Entry 7T4P (electron microscopy, 3.62 A resolution); this record covers chains C and F of the 9 polymer chains in the assembly.

== Chain C ==
Name: Ammonia monooxygenase/methane monooxygenase, subunit C family protein
From: Methylococcus capsulatus str. Bath
Notes: EC 1.14.13.25
UniProt: Q603F1 (Q603F1_METCA); residues 30-289 here correspond to UniProt positions 1-260 (UniProt number = residue number - 29)
Amino-acid sequence (260 residues; numbered 30 to 289; the number before each row is that of its first residue):
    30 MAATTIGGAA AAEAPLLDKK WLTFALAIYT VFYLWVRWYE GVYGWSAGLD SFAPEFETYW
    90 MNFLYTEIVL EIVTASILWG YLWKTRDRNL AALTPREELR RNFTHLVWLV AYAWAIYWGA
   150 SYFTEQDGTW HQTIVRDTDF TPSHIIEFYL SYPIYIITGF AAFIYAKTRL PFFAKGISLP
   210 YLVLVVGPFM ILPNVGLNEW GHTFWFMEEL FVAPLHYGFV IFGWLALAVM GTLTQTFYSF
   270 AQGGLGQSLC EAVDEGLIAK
Not modelled in the structure: 30-44, 281-289
Bound ions: Cu ion: N227, H245
Small-molecule neighbours:
  - 1,2-dihexanoyl-sn-glycero-3-phosphocholine (HXG): L63, R66, W67, W143, Y146, W147, Y151
  - 1,2-didecanoyl-sn-glycero-3-phosphocholine (P1O), molecule 1: W50, F53, A54, I57, Y58, T103, L107, Y110, L111, T114, R130, T133, V136, W137, A140, I183, I186, T187, Y194, R198
  - 1,2-didecanoyl-sn-glycero-3-phosphocholine (P1O), molecule 2: S105, W108, G109, W112, F189, F192, I193, K196, I206, L211, F218
  - 1,2-didecanoyl-sn-glycero-3-phosphocholine (P1O), molecule 3: L208, L211, V212, V215, M219, L254
  - diundecyl phosphatidyl choline (PLC), molecule 1: V60, F61, W64, W67, Y68, Y72, T87, Y88, N91, F92, T95, E96, L99, E100, T103, L179, I183, I186
  - diundecyl phosphatidyl choline (PLC), molecule 2: S80, F81, F85, E86, M90, L93, Y94, I97, V98, T167, D168, F169, Y178, L221, P222, G225
  - diundecyl phosphatidyl choline (PLC), molecule 3: I97, E100, I101, F169, Y178, P182, L221
  - diundecyl phosphatidyl choline (PLC), molecule 4: L226, W229, F233, W234, F235, M236, P243, G247
  - diundecyl phosphatidyl choline (PLC), molecule 5: F235, E237, L239, V241, A242, Y246, W253
From the paper describing this entry:
  - Cu ion coordination: N227, H245

== Chain F ==
Name: Particulate methane monooxygenase beta subunit
From: Methylococcus capsulatus str. Bath
Notes: EC 1.14.18.3
UniProt: Q607G3 (PMOA_METCA); numbering as in UniProt (aligned over 1-247)
Amino-acid sequence (247 residues; row label = number of the first residue in the row):
     1 MSAAQSAVRS HAEAVQVSRT IDWMALFVVF FVIVGSYHIH AMLTMGDWDF WSDWKDRRLW
    61 VTVTPIVLVT FPAAVQSYLW ERYRLPWGAT VCVLGLLLGE WINRYFNFWG WTYFPINFVF
   121 PASLVPGAII LDTVLMLSGS YLFTAIVGAM GWGLIFYPGN WPIIAPLHVP VEYNGMLMSI
   181 ADIQGYNYVR TGTPEYIRMV EKGTLRTFGK DVAPVSAFFS AFMSILIYFM WHFIGRWFSN
   241 ERFLQST
Not modelled in the structure: 1-6
Small-molecule neighbours:
  - 1,2-didecanoyl-sn-glycero-3-phosphocholine (P1O), molecule 1: S140, L142, F143, I146
  - 1,2-didecanoyl-sn-glycero-3-phosphocholine (P1O), molecule 2: Y141, L142, F229, H232, F233, R236
  - 1,2-didecanoyl-sn-glycero-3-phosphocholine (P1O), molecule 3: W237, R242, F243, L244, Q245, S246, T247
  - diundecyl phosphatidyl choline (PLC), molecule 1: T44, V67, M199
  - diundecyl phosphatidyl choline (PLC), molecule 2: R57, V147, G151, L154, Y157, P158, W161, K210, D211, A213, P214, A217, F218
  - diundecyl phosphatidyl choline (PLC), molecule 3: L59, T62, V63, I66, V67, T70, M199, F219, M223, I227
  - diundecyl phosphatidyl choline (PLC), molecule 4: M150, K210, D211, P214, V215, F218
  - diundecyl phosphatidyl choline (PLC), molecule 5: K210, P214, F218

== How chain C and chain F interact ==
Pairs across the interface - 35 pairs, chain C then chain F:
  R165(C) - R206(F)
  R165(C) - F208(F)
  D166(C) - F208(F)
  T167(C) - F208(F)
  D168(C) - D211(F)
  D168(C) - V215(F)
  L211(C) - L142(F)  hydrophobic
  F218(C) - I146(F)  hydrophobic
  M219(C) - I146(F)  hydrophobic
  M219(C) - F222(F)
  P222(C) - M150(F)  hydrophobic
  P222(C) - F222(F)
  N223(C) - F222(F)
  G225(C) - F219(F)
  L226(C) - F219(F)  hydrophobic
  E228(C) - V215(F)
  W229(C) - R58(F)
  W229(C) - T62(F)  hydrogen bond
  W229(C) - V215(F)
  W229(C) - S216(F)
  W229(C) - F219(F)  hydrophobic
  H231(C) - R206(F)  hydrogen bond
  T232(C) - R58(F)  hydrogen bond
  T232(C) - T204(F)  hydrogen bond (backbone-side chain)
  T232(C) - R206(F)
  F233(C) - R58(F)
  F233(C) - L59(F)  hydrophobic
  F235(C) - R206(F)  hydrogen bond (backbone-side chain)
  M236(C) - T204(F)
  M236(C) - L205(F)  hydrogen bond (side chain-backbone)
  M236(C) - R206(F)
  E237(C) - R206(F)  hydrogen bond (backbone-side chain)
  E238(C) - R206(F)  salt bridge
  F251(C) - F222(F)  hydrophobic
  F251(C) - L226(F)  hydrophobic
Also at the interface, not in a pair above, chain C (23 interface residues in all): F81, V215
Also at the interface, not in a pair above, chain F (20 interface residues in all): T207, G209, F218, I225

== In short ==
The interface between chain C and chain F involves 23 residues on one side and 20 on the other; the contacts
include 7 hydrogen bonds and 1 salt bridge. Among the polar pairs are E238(C)-R206(F), W229(C)-T62(F) and
H231(C)-R206(F). From the paper: Cu ion coordination by N227(C) and H245(C).
Chain C is Ammonia monooxygenase/methane monooxygenase, subunit C family protein and chain F is Particulate
methane monooxygenase beta subunit, both from Methylococcus capsulatus str. Bath; the structure, CryoEM
structure of Methylococcus capsulatus (Bath) pMMO treated with potassium cyanide and copper in a native ...,
was determined by electron microscopy (same publication as 7S4H, 7S4I, 7S4J, 7S4K, 7S4L, 7S4M and 7T4O).
